Entry 9NO1 (electron microscopy, 8.30 A resolution (very low resolution: no residue pairs are listed; an interface is given only as per-side residue counts)); this record covers chains B and D of the 24 polymer chains in the assembly.

[Chain B (and D)]
Name: ORF40
From: Human alphaherpesvirus 3
Notes: chain D of this document is another copy of the same molecule, construct and numbering; everything in this record applies to it too
Reference sequence: Q4JQT5 (Q4JQT5_VZVO); numbering as in UniProt (aligned over 1-1396)
Chain sequence (1396 residues; numbered 1 to 1396; the number before each row is that of its first residue):
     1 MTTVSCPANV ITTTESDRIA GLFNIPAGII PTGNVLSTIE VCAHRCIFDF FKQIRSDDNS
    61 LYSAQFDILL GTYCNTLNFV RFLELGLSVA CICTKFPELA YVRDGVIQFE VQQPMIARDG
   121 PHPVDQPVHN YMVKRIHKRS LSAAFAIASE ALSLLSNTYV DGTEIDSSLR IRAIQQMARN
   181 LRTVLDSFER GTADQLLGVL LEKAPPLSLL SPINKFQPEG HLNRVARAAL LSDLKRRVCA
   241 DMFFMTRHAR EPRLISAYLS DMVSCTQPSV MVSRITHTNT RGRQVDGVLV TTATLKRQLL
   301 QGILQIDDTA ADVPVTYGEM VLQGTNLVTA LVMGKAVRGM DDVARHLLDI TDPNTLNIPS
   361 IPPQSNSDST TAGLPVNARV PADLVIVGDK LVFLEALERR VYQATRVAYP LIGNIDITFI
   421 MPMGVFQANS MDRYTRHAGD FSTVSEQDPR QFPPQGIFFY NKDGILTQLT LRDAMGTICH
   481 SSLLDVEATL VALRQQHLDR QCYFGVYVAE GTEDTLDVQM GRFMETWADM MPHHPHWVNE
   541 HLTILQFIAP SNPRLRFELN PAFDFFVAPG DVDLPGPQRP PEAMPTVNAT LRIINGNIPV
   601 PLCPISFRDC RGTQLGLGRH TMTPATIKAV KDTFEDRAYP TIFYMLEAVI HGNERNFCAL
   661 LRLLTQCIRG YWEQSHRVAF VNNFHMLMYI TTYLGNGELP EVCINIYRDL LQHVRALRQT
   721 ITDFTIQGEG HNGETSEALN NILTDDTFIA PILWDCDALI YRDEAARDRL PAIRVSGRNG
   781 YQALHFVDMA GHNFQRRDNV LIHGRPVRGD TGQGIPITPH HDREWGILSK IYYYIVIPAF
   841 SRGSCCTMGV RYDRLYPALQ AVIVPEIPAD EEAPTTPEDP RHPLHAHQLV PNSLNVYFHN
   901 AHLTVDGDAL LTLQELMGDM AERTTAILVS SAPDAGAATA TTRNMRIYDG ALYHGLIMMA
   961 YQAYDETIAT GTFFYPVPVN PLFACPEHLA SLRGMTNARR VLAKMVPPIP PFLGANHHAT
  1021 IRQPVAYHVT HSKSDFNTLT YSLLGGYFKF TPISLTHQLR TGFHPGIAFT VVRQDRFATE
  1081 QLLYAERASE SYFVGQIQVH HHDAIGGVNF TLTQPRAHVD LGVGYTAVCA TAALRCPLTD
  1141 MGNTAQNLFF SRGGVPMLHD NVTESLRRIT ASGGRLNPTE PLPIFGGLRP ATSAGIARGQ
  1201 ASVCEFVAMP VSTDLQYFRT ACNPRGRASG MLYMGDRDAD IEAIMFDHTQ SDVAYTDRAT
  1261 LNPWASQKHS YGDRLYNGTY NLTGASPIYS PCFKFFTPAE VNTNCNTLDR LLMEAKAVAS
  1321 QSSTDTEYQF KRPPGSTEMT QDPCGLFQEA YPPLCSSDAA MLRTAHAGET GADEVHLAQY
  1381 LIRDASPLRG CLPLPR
Unresolved in the structure: 1-18, 158-162, 345-376, 808-814, 1395-1396 (chain D: 1-18, 345-376, 808-814, 1395-1396)
Disulfides: C846-C985

[Interface between chain B and chain D]
At this resolution (8 A) residue pairs are not listed: 76 residues of chain B and 86 of chain D lie at the interface.

[Overview]
76 residues of chain B and 86 residues of chain D are in contact.
Both chains are ORF40 (Human alphaherpesvirus 3). Entry 9NO1 (Cryo-ET map of the VZV capsid vertex (5-fold
axis)) was determined by electron microscopy.
